PDB entry 6W58 | X-ray diffraction, 2.40 A resolution | chains A and B

== Chain A (and B) ==
Name: Hematopoietic prostaglandin D synthase
Source organism: Homo sapiens
Notes: EC 5.3.99.2, 2.5.1.18; chain B of this document is another copy of the same molecule, construct and numbering; everything in this record applies to it too
UniProtKB: O60760 (HPGDS_HUMAN); residues 1-199 here = UniProt positions 1-199
Amino-acid sequence (199 residues; numbered 1 to 199; the number before each row is that of its first residue):
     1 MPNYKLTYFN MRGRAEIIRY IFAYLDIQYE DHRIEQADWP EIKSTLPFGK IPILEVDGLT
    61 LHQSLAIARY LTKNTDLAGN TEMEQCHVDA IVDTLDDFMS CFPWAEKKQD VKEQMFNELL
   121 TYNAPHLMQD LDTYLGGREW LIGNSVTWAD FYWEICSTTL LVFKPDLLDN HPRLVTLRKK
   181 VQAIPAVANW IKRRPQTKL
UniProt features mapped onto this chain:
  - binding site (glutathione): Tyr-8, Arg-14, Trp-39, Gly-49 to Ile-51, Gln-63, Ser-64
  - mutagenesis: Asp-93 (D93N: Loss of activation by calcium or magnesium ions), Asp-96 (D96N: Increases PGD2 synthesis. Loss of activation by calcium or magnesium ions), Asp-97 (D97N: Reduces PGD2 synthesis by 99%. Loss of activation by calcium or magnesium ions)
Ligand contacts:
  - glutathione (GSH): Tyr-8, Phe-9, Arg-14, Trp-39, Gly-49, Lys-50, Ile-51, Pro-52, Gln-63, Ser-64, Ala-105
  - SWS (7-(azetidin-1-yl)-N-[4-(2-oxidanylpropan-2-yl)cyclohexyl]-1,6-naphthyridine-3-carboxamide): Phe-9, Met-11, Gly-13, Arg-14, Gln-36, Trp-39, Asp-96, Met-99, Trp-104, Ala-105, Tyr-152, Ile-155, Cys-156, Leu-199

== Interface between chain A and chain B ==
Residue-residue contacts (51; chain A residue first):
  Phe-48(A) with Ile-91(B), hydrophobic; Thr-94(B); Asp-130(B); Leu-131(B), hydrophobic; Tyr-134(B), hydrophobic
  Thr-60(A) with His-87(B)
  Leu-61(A) with Met-83(B), hydrophobic; His-87(B)
  His-62(A) with Ala-90(B); Thr-94(B)
  Gln-63(A) with Ala-90(B); Asp-93(B); Thr-94(B), hydrogen bond; Asp-97(B), hydrogen bond
  Ala-66(A) with Cys-86(B), hydrogen bond (backbone-side chain); Asp-89(B); Ala-90(B); Asp-93(B)
  Arg-69(A) with Arg-69(B); Asp-89(B), salt bridge
  Tyr-70(A) with Glu-82(B); Met-83(B); Cys-86(B), hydrophobic
  Lys-73(A) with Glu-82(B); Gln-85(B), hydrogen bond
  Asn-74(A) with Glu-82(B), hydrogen bond
  Glu-82(A) with Tyr-70(B); Asn-74(B), hydrogen bond
  Met-83(A) with Leu-59(B), hydrophobic; Leu-61(B), hydrophobic; Tyr-70(B)
  Cys-86(A) with Leu-61(B), hydrophobic; Ala-66(B), hydrogen bond (side chain-backbone); Tyr-70(B), hydrophobic
  His-87(A) with Leu-61(B)
  Asp-89(A) with Ala-66(B); Arg-69(B)
  Ala-90(A) with His-62(B); Gln-63(B); Ala-66(B)
  Ile-91(A) with Phe-48(B), hydrophobic
  Asp-93(A) with Gln-63(B); Leu-65(B); Ala-66(B)
  Thr-94(A) with Phe-48(B); His-62(B); Gln-63(B), hydrogen bond
  Asp-97(A) with Gln-63(B), hydrogen bond
  Asp-130(A) with Phe-48(B)
  Leu-131(A) with Phe-48(B)
  Tyr-134(A) with Phe-48(B), hydrophobic
Also at the interface, not in a pair above, chain A (28 interface residues in all): Pro-47, Leu-59, Leu-65, Ile-67, Leu-127
Also at the interface, not in a pair above, chain B (29 interface residues in all): Pro-47, Thr-60, Ile-67, Lys-73, Leu-127

== Summary ==
28 residues of chain A face 29 of chain B across their interface, with 9 hydrogen bonds and 1 salt bridge.
Among the polar pairs are Arg-69(A)/Asp-89(B), Gln-63(A)/Thr-94(B) and Gln-63(A)/Asp-97(B). Ligands of chain
A: glutathione and compound SWS.
Chain A and chain B are both Hematopoietic prostaglandin D synthase (Homo sapiens); the structure, hPGDS
complexed with an aza-quinoline, was determined by X-ray diffraction, deposited together with 6W8H.
